5KA6 - chains A and C of the 3 polymer chains in the assembly; structure by X-ray diffraction, 1.85 A resolution.

# Chain A
Molecule: Transmembrane protein gp41
From: Human immunodeficiency virus type 1
Notes: fragment: and 625-661 linked via GGRGG
UniProtKB: P04578 (ENV_HV1H2); numbering as in UniProt; present here: 543-581, 625-661
Chain sequence (91 residues; numbered 542 to 669; 37 numbers in that range are skipped by the numbering (no residue carries them; nothing is unmodelled there); the number before each row is that of its first residue):
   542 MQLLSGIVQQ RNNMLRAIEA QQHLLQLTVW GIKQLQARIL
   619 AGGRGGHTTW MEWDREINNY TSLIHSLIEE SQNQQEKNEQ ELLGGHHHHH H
Disordered / not traced: 619-622, 662-669
Differences from the reference sequence: initiating methionine (542); engineered mutation Arg-552 (Gln in P04578), Met-555 (Leu in P04578); linker (620-624); expression tag (662-669)
Curated features (UniProtKB/Swiss-Prot):
  - region: Lys-574 to Leu-581, Ala-619 (Immunosuppression)
  - glycosylation: Asn-637 (N-linked (GlcNAc...) asparagine)
Reported in the primary citation:
  - mutagenesis - N656D: unchanged expression
  - mutagenesis - V549E (5000-fold), Q552R: decreased binding to C-peptide (citing earlier work)
  - conformationally variable residues: Leu-545 to Asn-554
  - mutagenesis - L544S, V549A: decreased binding to T20
  - mutagenesis - L544S: unchanged binding to di-C37
  - mutagenesis - V549A: unchanged binding to C37-KYI
  - mutagenesis - N656D (more than 100-fold): decreased binding to 5HLAVA
  - mutagenesis - N656D: unchanged binding to 5HWT
  - mutagenesis - N656D: decreased binding to 5-Helix (citing earlier work)
  - mutagenesis - L555M: unchanged binding to C37 (citing earlier work)

# Chain C
Molecule: Transmembrane protein gp41
From: Human immunodeficiency virus type 1
Notes: fragment: and 625-661 linked via GGRGG
UniProtKB: P04578 (ENV_HV1H2); numbering as in UniProt; present here: 543-582, 625-661
Chain sequence (91 residues; numbered 542 to 669; 37 numbers in that range are skipped by the numbering (no residue carries them; nothing is unmodelled there); the number before each row is that of its first residue):
   542 MQLLSGIVQQ RNNMLRAIEA QQHLLQLTVW GIKQLQARIL A
   620 GGRGGHTTWM EWDREINNYT SLIHSLIEES QNQQEKNEQE LLGGHHHHHH
Disordered / not traced: 542-543, 620-625, 664-669
Differences from the reference sequence: initiating methionine (542); engineered mutation Arg-552 (Gln in P04578), Met-555 (Leu in P04578); linker (620-624); expression tag (662-669)
Curated features (UniProtKB/Swiss-Prot):
  - region: Lys-574 to Ala-582 (Immunosuppression)
  - glycosylation: Asn-637 (N-linked (GlcNAc...) asparagine)
Reported in the primary citation:
  - conformationally variable residues: Leu-545 to Asn-554
  - mutagenesis - N656D: unchanged expression
  - mutagenesis - V549E (5000-fold), Q552R: decreased binding to C-peptide (citing earlier work)
  - mutagenesis - L544S, V549A: decreased binding to T20
  - mutagenesis - L544S: unchanged binding to di-C37
  - mutagenesis - V549A: unchanged binding to C37-KYI
  - mutagenesis - N656D (more than 100-fold): decreased binding to 5HLAVA
  - mutagenesis - N656D: unchanged binding to 5HWT
  - mutagenesis - N656D: decreased binding to 5-Helix (citing earlier work)
  - mutagenesis - L555M: unchanged binding to C37 (citing earlier work)

# Interface between chain A and chain C
Residue-residue contacts (41):
  Leu-545(A) with Ile-548(C), hydrophobic
  Ser-546(A) with Leu-660(C)
  Val-549(A) with Ile-548(C), hydrophobic; Gln-653(C), hydrogen bond (backbone-side chain); Glu-657(C); Leu-660(C), hydrophobic
  Arg-552(A) with Gln-551(C); Met-555(C); Ser-649(C), hydrogen bond (side chain-backbone); Gln-652(C), hydrogen bond; Gln-653(C), hydrogen bond
  Asn-553(A) with Gln-653(C)
  Met-555(A) with Met-555(C), hydrophobic
  Leu-556(A) with Met-555(C); Ser-649(C); Gln-650(C)
  Ile-559(A) with Met-555(C), hydrophobic; Ile-559(C), hydrophobic; Gln-562(C), hydrogen bond (backbone-side chain)
  Glu-560(A) with Ile-646(C); Gln-650(C), hydrogen bond
  Gln-563(A) with Gln-562(C); Leu-565(C); Thr-639(C); Ile-642(C); His-643(C)
  Leu-566(A) with Gln-562(C); Leu-566(C), hydrophobic
  Gln-567(A) with Thr-639(C), hydrogen bond
  Val-570(A) with Thr-569(C)
  Ile-573(A) with Thr-569(C); Ile-573(C), hydrophobic; Leu-576(C); Trp-631(C), hydrophobic
  Lys-574(A) with Asp-632(C), salt bridge
  Leu-576(A) with Leu-576(C), hydrophobic
  Gln-577(A) with Leu-576(C); Trp-628(C)
  Ile-580(A) with Leu-576(C), hydrophobic; Arg-579(C); Ile-580(C), hydrophobic
Interface residues without a listed pair, chain A (21 interface residues in all): Gln-562, Thr-569, Leu-581
Interface residues without a listed pair, chain C (30 interface residues in all): Ser-546, Val-549, Ala-558, Ile-635, Asn-656

# Summary
21 residues of chain A and 30 residues of chain C are in contact; the contacts include 7 hydrogen bonds and 1
salt bridge. Polar contacts include Lys-574(A)/Asp-632(C), Val-549(A)/Gln-653(C) and Arg-552(A)/Ser-649(C).
From the paper: V549E and Q552R of chain A reduce binding to C-peptide; conformational variability at
Leu-545(A) and Leu-545(C); 12 substitutions were tested in all.
Both chains are Transmembrane protein gp41 (Human immunodeficiency virus type 1). Entry 5KA6 (HIV-1 gp41
variant Q552R and L555M resistance mutations) was determined by X-ray diffraction (same publication as 5KA5).
